6V4K - chains C and F of the 8 polymer chains in the assembly; structure by X-ray diffraction, 3.53 A resolution.

Chain C:
Molecule: Trk system potassium uptake protein
Source organism: Vibrio parahaemolyticus
Reference sequence: A0A0D1QU68 (A0A0D1QU68_VIBPH); residues 1-485 here = UniProt positions 1-485
Chain sequence (485 residues; row label = number of the first residue in the row):
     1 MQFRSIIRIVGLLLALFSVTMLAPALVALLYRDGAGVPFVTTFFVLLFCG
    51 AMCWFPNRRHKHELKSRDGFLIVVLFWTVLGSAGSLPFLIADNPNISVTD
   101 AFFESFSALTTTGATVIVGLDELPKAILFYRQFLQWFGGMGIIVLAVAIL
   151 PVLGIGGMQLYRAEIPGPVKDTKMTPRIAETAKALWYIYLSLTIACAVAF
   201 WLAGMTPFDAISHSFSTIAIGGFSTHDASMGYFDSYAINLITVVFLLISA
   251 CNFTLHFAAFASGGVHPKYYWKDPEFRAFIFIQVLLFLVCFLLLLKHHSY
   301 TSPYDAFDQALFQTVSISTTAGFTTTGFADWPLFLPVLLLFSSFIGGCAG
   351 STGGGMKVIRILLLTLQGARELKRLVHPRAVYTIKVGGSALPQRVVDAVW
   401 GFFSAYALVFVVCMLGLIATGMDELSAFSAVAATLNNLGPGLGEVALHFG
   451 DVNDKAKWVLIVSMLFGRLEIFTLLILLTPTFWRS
Not modelled in the structure: 1, 62-65, 155-173, 484-485
From the paper describing this entry:
  - mutagenesis - T175A: unchanged binding to Potassium transporter peripheral membrane component (chain F)

Chain F:
Molecule: Potassium transporter peripheral membrane component
Source organism: Vibrio parahaemolyticus
Reference sequence: A0A072LGS4 (A0A072LGS4_VIBPH); numbering as in UniProt (aligned over 1-458)
Chain sequence (458 residues; row label = number of the first residue in the row):
     1 MKIIILGAGQVGGTLAENLVGENNDITIVDNNADRLRELQDKYDLRVVNG
    51 HASHPDVLHEAGAQDADMLVAVTNTDETNMAACQVAFTLFNTPNRVARIR
   101 SPEYLAEKEALFKSGAIPVDHLIAPEELVTSYIERLIQYPGALQVVSFAE
   151 QKVSLVAVKAYYGGPLVGNALSALREHMPHIDTRVAAIFRQGRPIRPQGT
   201 TIIEADDEVFFVAASNHIRSVMSELQRLEKPYRRIMIVGGGNIGASLAKR
   251 LEQTYSVKLIERDYQRAEKLSEQLENTIVFCGDAADQELLTEENIDQVDV
   301 FIALTNEDETNIMSAMLAKRMGAKKVMVLIQRGAYVDLVQGGVIDVAISP
   351 QQATISALLTHVRRADIVNVSSLRRGAAEAIEAVAHGDETTSKVVGRAIG
   401 DIKLPPGTTIGAVVRGEEVLIAHDRTVIEQDDHVVMFLVDKKYVPDVEAL
   451 FQPSPFFL
Not modelled in the structure: 1, 457-458
Ligand contacts: ADP (adenosine-5'-diphosphate): Val238, Gly239, Gly240, Gly241, Asn242, Ile243, Ile260, Glu261, Arg262, Asp263, Gly282, Asp283, Ala284, Thr305, Asn306, Thr310
From the paper describing this entry:
  - binding site for ADP: Asp283, Asn306
  - mutagenesis - D283V, E309C: unchanged binding to Trk system potassium uptake protein (chain C)
  - self-association interface (contacts with another copy of this molecule); pairs are residue here / residue on that copy: Glu309-Glu309

Interface between chain C and chain F:
Residue-residue contacts - 20 pairs, chain C then chain F:
  Val376(C) - Glu293(F)
  His377(C) - Glu293(F)  salt bridge
  Pro378(C) - Glu292(F)
  Arg379(C) - Phe280(F)
  Arg379(C) - Cys281(F)  hydrogen bond (backbone-backbone)
  Arg379(C) - Asp286(F)  salt bridge
  Arg379(C) - Glu288(F)
  Arg379(C) - Leu289(F)
  Arg379(C) - Glu292(F)  salt bridge
  Ala380(C) - Ile278(F)  hydrophobic
  Ala380(C) - Val279(F)
  Ala380(C) - Phe280(F)
  Val381(C) - Ala267(F)  hydrophobic
  Val381(C) - Glu268(F)
  Val381(C) - Ser271(F)
  Val381(C) - Val279(F)  hydrogen bond (backbone-backbone)
  Val381(C) - Cys281(F)  hydrophobic
  Tyr382(C) - Ile278(F)
  Lys385(C) - Ser271(F)
  Ala390(C) - Glu272(F)
Interface residues without a listed pair, chain C (11 interface residues in all): Thr383, Gly388
Interface residues without a listed pair, chain F (14 interface residues in all): Tyr264
The authors on this interface:
  - specific contacts: Arg379(C)-Asp286(F)

Summary:
The interface between chain C and chain F involves 11 residues on one side and 14 on the other; the contacts
include 2 hydrogen bonds and 3 salt bridges. Among the polar pairs are His377(C)-Glu293(F),
Arg379(C)-Asp286(F) and Arg379(C)-Glu292(F). The paper describes a contact between Arg379(C) and Asp286(F).
The paper reports a binding site for ADP at Asp283(F) and Asn306(F); D283V and E309C of chain F leave binding
to Trk system potassium uptake protein (chain C) unchanged.
Chain C is Trk system potassium uptake protein and chain F is Potassium transporter peripheral membrane
component, both from Vibrio parahaemolyticus; the structure, Structure of TrkH-TrkA in complex with ADP, was
determined by X-ray diffraction (same publication as 6V4J and 6V4L).
